Entry 5XXX (electron microscopy, 6.43 A resolution (low resolution: residue-level contacts below are approximate; hydrogen-bond / salt-bridge calls are withheld)); this record covers chains A and C of the 18 polymer chains in the assembly.

# Chain A (and C)
Protein: Tubulin alpha-1A chain
Organism: Sus scrofa
Notes: chain C of this document is another copy of the same molecule, construct and numbering; everything in this record applies to it too
Reference sequence: P02550 (TBA1A_PIG); residues 2-439 here = UniProt positions 2-439
Chain sequence (438 residues; row label = number of the first residue in the row):
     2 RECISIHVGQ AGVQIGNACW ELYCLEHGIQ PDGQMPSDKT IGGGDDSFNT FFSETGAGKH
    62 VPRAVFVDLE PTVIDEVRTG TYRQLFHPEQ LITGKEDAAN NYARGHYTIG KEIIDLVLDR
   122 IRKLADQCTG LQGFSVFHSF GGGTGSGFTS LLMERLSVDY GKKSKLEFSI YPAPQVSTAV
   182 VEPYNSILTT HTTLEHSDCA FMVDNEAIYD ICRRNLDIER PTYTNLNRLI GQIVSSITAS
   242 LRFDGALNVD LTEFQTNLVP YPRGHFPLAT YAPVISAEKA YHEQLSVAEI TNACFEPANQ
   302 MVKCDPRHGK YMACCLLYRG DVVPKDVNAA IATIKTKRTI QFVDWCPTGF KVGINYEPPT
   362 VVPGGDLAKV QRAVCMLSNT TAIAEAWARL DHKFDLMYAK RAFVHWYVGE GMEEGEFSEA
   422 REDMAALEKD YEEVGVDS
Not modelled in the structure: 39-48
Residues lining bound ligands: GTP (guanosine-5'-triphosphate): Gly10, Gln11, Ala12, Gln15, Ile16, Asp98, Ala99, Ala100, Asn101, Ser140, Gly143, Gly144, Thr145, Gly146, Ile171, Thr179, Glu183, Asn206, Tyr224, Asn228, Ile231
Swiss-Prot annotation at these positions:
  - active site: Glu254
  - binding site (GTP): Gly10, Gln11, Ala12, Gln15, Glu71, Ala99, Ser140, Gly143, Gly144, Thr145, Gly146, Thr179, Glu183, Asn206, Tyr224, Asn228, Leu252
  - binding site (Mg(2+)): Glu71
  - modified residue: Lys40 (N6-acetyllysine), Tyr282 (3'-nitrotyrosine), Ser439 (Phosphoserine)
  - natural variant: Gly265 (A265G: this construct carries the variant), Thr271 to Ala273 (sequence variant, change not given here)

# Interface between chain A and chain C
Residue-residue contacts (15; chain A residue first):
  Asp33(A) - His283(C)
  Glu55(A) - Gln285(C)
  Thr56(A) - His283(C)
  Thr56(A) - Glu284(C)
  Thr56(A) - Gln285(C)
  Gly57(A) - Gln285(C)
  Lys60(A) - His283(C)
  Val62(A) - His283(C)
  Gln85(A) - His283(C)
  His88(A) - Lys280(C)
  His88(A) - Tyr282(C)
  His88(A) - Glu284(C)
  Lys124(A) - Glu284(C)
  Asp127(A) - Lys338(C)
  Gln128(A) - Glu290(C)
Also at the interface, not in a pair above, chain A (15 interface residues in all): Gly34, His61, Leu86, Glu90

# In short
The interface between chain A and chain C involves 15 residues on one side and 7 on the other. Bound to chain
A: GTP. From UniProt: active-site residue Glu254(A), 17 GTP-binding residues and Mg2+-binding residue Glu71(A)
on chain A.
Both chains are Tubulin alpha-1A chain (Sus scrofa). Entry 5XXX (GMPCPP-microtubule complexed with
nucleotide-free KIF5C) was determined by electron microscopy (same publication as 5XXT, 5XXV and 5XXW).
